9BP1 - chains A and I of the 6 polymer chains in the assembly; structure by X-ray diffraction, 3.58 A resolution.

# Chain A
Molecule: ITS110.01 Heavy Chain
Source organism: Macaca mulatta
Amino-acid sequence (232 residues; row label = number of the first residue in the row; a row labelled like 82A-82C holds insertion residues (82A, then the next letters in order)):
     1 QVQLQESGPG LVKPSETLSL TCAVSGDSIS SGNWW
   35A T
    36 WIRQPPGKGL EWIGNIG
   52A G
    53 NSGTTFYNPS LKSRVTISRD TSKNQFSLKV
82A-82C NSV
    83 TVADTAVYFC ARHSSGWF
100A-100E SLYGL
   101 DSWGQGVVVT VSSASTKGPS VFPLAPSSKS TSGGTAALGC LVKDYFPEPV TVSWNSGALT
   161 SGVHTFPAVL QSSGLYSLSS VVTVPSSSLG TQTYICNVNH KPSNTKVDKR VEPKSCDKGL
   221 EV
Disordered / not traced: 215-222
Cystine bridges: Cys22-Cys92, Cys140-Cys196

# Chain I
Molecule: Envelope glycoprotein gp160
UniProtKB: A0A4Y5TJX4 (A0A4Y5TJX4_SIV); residues 660-686 here correspond to UniProt positions 669-695 (UniProt number = residue number + 9)
Amino-acid sequence (27 residues; row label = number of the first residue in the row):
   660 LQKLNSWDVF GNWFDLASWI KYIQRRR
Disordered / not traced: 676-686
Differences from the reference sequence: conflict Arg684 (Tyr693 in A0A4Y5TJX4), Arg686 (Val695 in A0A4Y5TJX4)

# How chain A and chain I interact
Contacting residue pairs - 26 pairs, chain A then chain I:
  Ser31(A) - Asn671(I)
  Gly32(A) - Asn671(I)
  Gly32(A) - Trp672(I)
  Trp34(A) - Leu663(I)  hydrophobic
  Trp34(A) - Asp667(I)
  Trp34(A) - Asn671(I)
  Asn53(A) - Asn671(I)  hydrogen bond (side chain-backbone)
  Asn53(A) - Trp672(I)
  Asn53(A) - Leu675(I)
  Ser54(A) - Asn671(I)
  Phe58(A) - Gln661(I)
  Phe58(A) - Leu663(I)  hydrophobic
  Phe58(A) - Asp667(I)
  Lys64(A) - Leu660(I)
  Ser97(A) - Val668(I)
  Ser97(A) - Trp672(I)
  Gly98(A) - Val668(I)
  Gly98(A) - Trp672(I)  hydrogen bond (backbone-side chain)
  Trp99(A) - Val668(I)
  Trp99(A) - Phe669(I)
  Trp99(A) - Trp672(I)  hydrophobic
  Phe100(A) - Ser665(I)
  Phe100(A) - Trp666(I)  hydrophobic
  Phe100(A) - Phe669(I)  hydrophobic
  Leu100B(A) - Leu663(I)  hydrophobic
  Leu100B(A) - Val668(I)  hydrophobic
Interface residues without a listed pair, chain A (17 interface residues in all): Ser30, Asn33, Gly52, Gly52A, Ser100A
Interface residues without a listed pair, chain I (14 interface residues in all): Lys662, Phe673, Asp674
The authors on this interface:
  - interface residues, chain I: Phe669(I)

# In short
The interface between chain A and chain I involves 17 residues on one side and 14 on the other, with 2
hydrogen bonds. Among the polar pairs are Asn53(A)-Asn671(I) and Gly98(A)-Trp672(I). The paper reports the
interface residue Phe669(I).
Here chain A is ITS110.01 Heavy Chain (Macaca mulatta) and chain I is Envelope glycoprotein gp160. Entry 9BP1
(Rhesus macaque ITS110.01 Fab in complex with SIV Env MPER peptide) was determined by X-ray diffraction
together with 9BLX and 9BNS from the same study.
